Entry 1WWW (X-ray diffraction, 2.20 A resolution); this record covers chains V and X of the 4 polymer chains in the assembly.

# Chain V
Molecule: Protein (nerve growth factor)
Organism: Homo sapiens
UniProtKB: P01138 (NGF_HUMAN); residues 1-120 here correspond to UniProt positions 122-241 (UniProt number = residue number + 121)
Chain sequence (120 residues; row label = number of the first residue in the row):
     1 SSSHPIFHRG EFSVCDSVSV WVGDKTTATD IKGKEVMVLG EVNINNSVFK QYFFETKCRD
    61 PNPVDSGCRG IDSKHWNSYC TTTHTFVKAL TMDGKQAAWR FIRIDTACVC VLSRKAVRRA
Disordered / not traced: 1, 61-66, 116-120
Curated features (UniProtKB/Swiss-Prot):
  - binding site (a 1-acyl-sn-glycero-3-phospho-(1D-myo-inositol)): Tyr52, Lys88
  - binding site (a 1-acyl-sn-glycero-3-phospho-L-serine): Lys88
Disulfide bonds: Cys15-Cys80, Cys58-Cys108, Cys68-Cys110

# Chain X
Molecule: Protein (trka receptor)
Organism: Homo sapiens
Notes: fragment: domain 5
UniProtKB: P04629 (NTRK1_HUMAN); residues 282-382 here = UniProt positions 282-382
Chain sequence (101 residues; row label = number of the first residue in the row):
   282 VSFPASVQLH TAVEMHHWCI PFSVDGQPAP SLRWLFNGSV LNETSFIFTE FLEPAANETV
   342 RHGCLRLNQP THVNNGNYTL LAANPFGQAS ASIMAAFMDN P
Curated features (UniProtKB/Swiss-Prot):
  - glycosylation (N-linked (GlcNAc...) asparagine): Asn318, Asn323, Asn338, Asn358
  - natural variant: Tyr359 (Y359C: In CIPA)
Disulfide bonds: Cys300-Cys345

# Chain V / chain X interface
Residue-residue contacts (12):
  Ile31(V) - Thr352(X)
  Ile31(V) - His353(X)
  Ile31(V) - Val354(X)
  Thr81(V) - His297(X)
  Thr83(V) - Gln350(X)
  His84(V) - Gln350(X)  hydrogen bond (backbone-side chain)
  Phe86(V) - Gln350(X)
  Phe86(V) - Thr352(X)
  Arg103(V) - Phe327(X)
  Arg103(V) - Asn349(X)  hydrogen bond (side chain-backbone)
  Arg103(V) - Gln350(X)
  Val111(V) - His297(X)
Interface residues without a listed pair, chain V (12 interface residues in all): Thr29, Lys32, Tyr79, Thr85, Val109

# In short
12 residues of chain V and 7 residues of chain X are in contact; the contacts include 2 hydrogen bonds. Polar
pairs include His84(V)-Gln350(X) and Arg103(V)-Asn349(X). UniProt lists residues binding
1-acyl-sn-glycero-3-phospho-(1D-myo-inositol) Tyr52(V) and Lys88(V) and residue binding
1-acyl-sn-glycero-3-phospho-L-serine Lys88(V) on chain V.
Chain V is Protein (nerve growth factor) and chain X is Protein (trka receptor), both from Homo sapiens; the
structure, Ngf in complex with domain 5 of the trka receptor, was determined by X-ray diffraction.
